PDB entry 3JRB | X-ray diffraction, 3.10 A resolution | chains A and B of the 4 polymer chains in the assembly

Chain A (and B):
Molecule: DNA-binding protein fis
Source organism: Escherichia coli
Notes: chain B of this document is another copy of the same molecule, construct and numbering; everything in this record applies to it too
UniProtKB: P0A6R3 (FIS_ECOLI); residue numbers follow UniProt; this construct covers 1-98
Chain sequence (98 residues; each row starts with the number of its first residue):
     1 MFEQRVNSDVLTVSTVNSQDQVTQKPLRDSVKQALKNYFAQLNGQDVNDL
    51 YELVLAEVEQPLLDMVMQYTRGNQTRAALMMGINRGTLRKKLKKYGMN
Not modelled in the structure: 1-7 (chain B: fully traced)

Chain A / chain B interface:
Contacting residue pairs (72; chain A residue first):
  Val-10(A) / Tyr-38(B)
  Val-10(A) / Leu-53(B)  hydrophobic
  Leu-11(A) / Leu-53(B)  hydrophobic
  Leu-11(A) / Glu-57(B)
  Thr-12(A) / Ala-34(B)
  Val-13(A) / Ser-30(B)
  Val-13(A) / Ala-34(B)  hydrophobic
  Ser-14(A) / Gln-33(B)
  Leu-27(A) / Ser-30(B)
  Leu-27(A) / Val-31(B)
  Arg-28(A) / Glu-57(B)  salt bridge
  Arg-28(A) / Gln-60(B)
  Arg-28(A) / Pro-61(B)
  Ser-30(A) / Val-13(B)
  Ser-30(A) / Leu-27(B)
  Val-31(A) / Leu-27(B)  hydrophobic
  Lys-32(A) / Asp-64(B)  salt bridge
  Lys-32(A) / Met-65(B)
  Gln-33(A) / Val-13(B)
  Gln-33(A) / Ser-14(B)  hydrogen bond
  Ala-34(A) / Leu-11(B)
  Ala-34(A) / Thr-12(B)
  Ala-34(A) / Leu-27(B)  hydrophobic
  Leu-35(A) / Leu-62(B)  hydrophobic
  Lys-36(A) / Met-65(B)
  Asn-37(A) / Thr-12(B)
  Tyr-38(A) / Val-10(B)  hydrophobic
  Tyr-38(A) / Leu-11(B)  hydrophobic
  Phe-39(A) / Tyr-69(B)  hydrophobic
  Val-47(A) / Met-80(B)
  Asn-48(A) / Leu-79(B)
  Asn-48(A) / Met-80(B)
  Asn-48(A) / Gly-82(B)  hydrogen bond (backbone-backbone)
  Asp-49(A) / Met-80(B)
  Asp-49(A) / Gly-82(B)
  Leu-50(A) / Leu-62(B)  hydrophobic
  Leu-50(A) / Val-66(B)  hydrophobic
  Leu-50(A) / Met-80(B)  hydrogen bond (backbone-backbone)
  Leu-50(A) / Met-81(B)
  Tyr-51(A) / Glu-59(B)  hydrogen bond
  Tyr-51(A) / Met-81(B)  hydrogen bond (backbone-backbone)
  Tyr-51(A) / Ile-83(B)  hydrophobic
  Tyr-51(A) / Lys-91(B)
  Glu-52(A) / Gly-82(B)
  Glu-52(A) / Ile-83(B)
  Val-54(A) / Leu-11(B)  hydrophobic
  Val-54(A) / Val-58(B)  hydrophobic
  Glu-57(A) / Asn-7(B)
  Glu-57(A) / Ser-8(B)
  Glu-57(A) / Arg-28(B)  salt bridge
  Val-58(A) / Val-31(B)  hydrophobic
  Val-58(A) / Val-54(B)  hydrophobic
  Val-58(A) / Val-58(B)  hydrophobic
  Glu-59(A) / Tyr-51(B)  hydrogen bond
  Gln-60(A) / Arg-28(B)  hydrogen bond
  Pro-61(A) / Arg-28(B)
  Leu-62(A) / Leu-35(B)  hydrophobic
  Leu-62(A) / Tyr-51(B)  hydrophobic
  Met-65(A) / Lys-32(B)
  Met-65(A) / Phe-39(B)
  Val-66(A) / Leu-50(B)  hydrophobic
  Leu-79(A) / Val-47(B)
  Leu-79(A) / Asn-48(B)
  Met-80(A) / Phe-39(B)  hydrophobic
  Met-80(A) / Val-47(B)
  Met-80(A) / Asn-48(B)
  Met-80(A) / Asp-49(B)  hydrogen bond (backbone-backbone)
  Met-80(A) / Leu-50(B)  hydrogen bond (backbone-backbone)
  Met-81(A) / Leu-50(B)
  Met-81(A) / Tyr-51(B)  hydrogen bond (backbone-backbone)
  Gly-82(A) / Asn-48(B)  hydrogen bond (backbone-backbone)
  Lys-91(A) / Tyr-51(B)  hydrogen bond
Interface residues without a listed pair, chain A (46 interface residues in all): Val-16, Asp-20, Gln-24, Pro-26, Leu-53, Leu-55, Asp-64, Tyr-69, Ile-83
Interface residues without a listed pair, chain B (44 interface residues in all): Val-16, Asp-20, Asn-37, Leu-55

Overview:
46 residues of chain A face 44 of chain B across their interface; the contacts include 12 hydrogen bonds and 3
salt bridges. Among the polar pairs are Arg-28(A)/Glu-57(B), Lys-32(A)/Asp-64(B) and Gln-33(A)/Ser-14(B).
Both chains are DNA-binding protein fis (Escherichia coli). Entry 3JRB (Crystal structure of Fis bound to 27
bp DNA F24 containing T-tract at center) was determined by X-ray diffraction (same publication as 3IV5, 3JR9,
3JRA, 3JRC, 3JRD, 3JRE and 4 further entries).
